9D94 - chains Ie and If of the 48 polymer chains in the assembly; structure by electron microscopy, 3.00 A resolution.

# Chain Ie (and If)
Name: Tail terminator
Source organism: Mycobacterium phage Bxb1
Notes: chain If of this document is another copy of the same molecule, construct and numbering; everything in this record applies to it too
UniProtKB: A0A345MFM5 (A0A345MFM5_9CAUD); residue numbers follow UniProt; this construct covers 1-148
Chain sequence (148 residues; numbered 1 to 148; the number before each row is that of its first residue):
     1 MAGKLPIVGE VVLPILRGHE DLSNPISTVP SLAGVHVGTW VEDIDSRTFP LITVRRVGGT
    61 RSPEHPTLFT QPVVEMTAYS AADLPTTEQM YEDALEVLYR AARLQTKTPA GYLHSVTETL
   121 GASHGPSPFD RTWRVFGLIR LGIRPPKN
Disordered / not traced: 1

# Chain Ie / chain If interface
Residue-residue contacts (25; chain Ie residue first):
  K4(Ie) - E96(If)  salt bridge
  I7(Ie) - P85(If)
  I7(Ie) - E88(If)
  I7(Ie) - Q89(If)
  I7(Ie) - E92(If)
  W40(Ie) - R131(If)
  W40(Ie) - W133(If)
  R55(Ie) - H124(If)  hydrogen bond
  R56(Ie) - E88(If)
  R56(Ie) - E92(If)  salt bridge
  R56(Ie) - A122(If)  hydrogen bond (side chain-backbone)
  R56(Ie) - S123(If)
  R56(Ie) - H124(If)  hydrogen bond (backbone-backbone)
  V57(Ie) - S123(If)
  G58(Ie) - A122(If)
  G59(Ie) - G121(If)
  T60(Ie) - E118(If)
  T60(Ie) - G121(If)
  R61(Ie) - E92(If)  salt bridge
  R61(Ie) - L95(If)
  R61(Ie) - E96(If)  salt bridge
  R61(Ie) - Y99(If)
  R61(Ie) - E118(If)  hydrogen bond (backbone-side chain)
  P66(Ie) - Y99(If)  hydrophobic
  T67(Ie) - E96(If)
Also at the interface, not in a pair above, chain Ie (13 interface residues in all): T39
Also at the interface, not in a pair above, chain If (15 interface residues in all): L84

# Summary
Chain Ie and chain If form an interface of 13 and 15 residues respectively; the contacts include 4 hydrogen
bonds and 4 salt bridges. Among the polar pairs are K4(Ie)-E96(If), R56(Ie)-E92(If) and R61(Ie)-E92(If).
Chain Ie and chain If are both Tail terminator (Mycobacterium phage Bxb1); the structure, Mycobacteriophage
Bxb1 portal and connector assembly - Composite map and model, was determined by electron microscopy, deposited
together with 9D9W, 9D93, 9D9L and 9D9X.
